PDB entry 7FD4 | electron microscopy, 2.40 A resolution | chains F and A of the 7 polymer chains in the assembly

Chain F (and A):
Molecule: Lon protease
From: Meiothermus taiwanensis
Notes: EC 3.4.21.53; chain A of this document is another copy of the same molecule, construct and numbering; everything in this record applies to it too
Reference sequence: A0A059VAZ3 (A0A059VAZ3_9DEIN); residue numbers follow UniProt; this construct covers 1-793
Sequence (793 residues; numbered 1 to 793; the number before each row is that of its first residue):
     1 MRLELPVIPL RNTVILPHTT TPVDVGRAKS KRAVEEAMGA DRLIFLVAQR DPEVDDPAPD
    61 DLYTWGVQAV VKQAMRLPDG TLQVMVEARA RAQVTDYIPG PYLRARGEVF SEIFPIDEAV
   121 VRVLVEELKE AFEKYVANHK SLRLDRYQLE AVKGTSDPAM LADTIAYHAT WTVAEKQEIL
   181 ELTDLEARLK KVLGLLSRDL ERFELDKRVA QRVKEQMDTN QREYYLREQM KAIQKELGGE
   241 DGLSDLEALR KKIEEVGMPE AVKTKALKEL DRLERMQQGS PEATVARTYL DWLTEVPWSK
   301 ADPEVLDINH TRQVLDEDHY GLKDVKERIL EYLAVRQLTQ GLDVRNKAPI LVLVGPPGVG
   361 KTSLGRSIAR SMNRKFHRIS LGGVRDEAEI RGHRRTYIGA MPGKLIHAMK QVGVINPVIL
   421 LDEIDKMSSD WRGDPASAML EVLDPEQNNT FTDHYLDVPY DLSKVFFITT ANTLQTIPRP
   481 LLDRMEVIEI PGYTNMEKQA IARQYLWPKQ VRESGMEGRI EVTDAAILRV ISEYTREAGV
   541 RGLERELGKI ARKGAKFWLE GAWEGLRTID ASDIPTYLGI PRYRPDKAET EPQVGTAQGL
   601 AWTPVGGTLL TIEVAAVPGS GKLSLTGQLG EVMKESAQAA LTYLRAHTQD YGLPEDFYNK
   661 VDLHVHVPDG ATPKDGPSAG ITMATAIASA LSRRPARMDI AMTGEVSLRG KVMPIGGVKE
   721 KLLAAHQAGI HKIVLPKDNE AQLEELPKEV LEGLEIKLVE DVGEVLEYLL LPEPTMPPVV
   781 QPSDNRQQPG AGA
Disordered / not traced: 1, 781-793
Covalent attachments: compound 4KZ linked to Ser-678
Ligand contacts:
  - 4KZ (N-[(1R)-1-(dihydroxyboranyl)-2-phenylethyl]-Nalpha-(pyrazin-2-ylcarbonyl)-L-phenylalaninamide): Leu-600, Ala-601, Trp-602, Thr-603, Thr-608, Leu-610, Met-633, Thr-672, Pro-673, Lys-674, Asp-675, Gly-676, Pro-677, Ala-679, Gly-716, Lys-721
  - ATP-gamma-S (AGS; phosphothiophosphoric acid-adenylate ester): His-319, Tyr-320, Leu-322, Pro-356, Pro-357, Gly-358, Val-359, Gly-360, Lys-361, Thr-362, Ser-363, Asp-422, Glu-423, Asn-472, Tyr-493, Ile-501, Tyr-505, Val-540, Arg-541, Glu-544
From the paper describing this entry:
  - self-association interface (contacts with another copy of this molecule): Leu-237
  - binding site for Alpha-S1-casein: Tyr-224, Tyr-397, Ile-398, Trp-431
  - mutagenesis - M217A, M217S, Y224H, Y224I, Y224L, Y225A, Y225S: abolished catalytic activity
  - mutagenesis - M217L, M217Y, Q221A, Y224F, Y224M, Y224W, Y225L: unchanged catalytic activity
  - mutagenesis - Y224A, Y224S: abolished catalytic activity on Ig2 and alpha-casein

How chain F and chain A interact:
Contacting residue pairs - 65 pairs, chain F then chain A:
  Arg-222(F) / Glu-236(A)  salt bridge
  Leu-226(F) / Ile-233(A)
  Leu-226(F) / Leu-237(A)  hydrophobic
  Gln-229(F) / Gln-229(A)
  Met-230(F) / Glu-274(A)
  Ile-233(F) / Leu-226(A)  hydrophobic
  Ile-233(F) / Gln-229(A)
  Ile-233(F) / Met-230(A)  hydrophobic
  Gln-234(F) / Met-230(A)
  Glu-236(F) / Arg-222(A)  hydrogen bond (backbone-side chain)
  Leu-237(F) / Glu-223(A)
  Leu-237(F) / Arg-227(A)
  Met-276(F) / Arg-272(A)  hydrogen bond (backbone-side chain)
  Gln-277(F) / Arg-272(A)
  Gly-279(F) / Arg-272(A)  hydrogen bond (backbone-side chain)
  Arg-378(F) / Glu-446(A)  salt bridge
  Ile-398(F) / Thr-396(A)
  Glu-513(F) / Lys-347(A)
  Gly-515(F) / Thr-339(A)
  Met-516(F) / Leu-338(A)  hydrophobic
  Arg-545(F) / Pro-349(A)
  Arg-545(F) / Asp-483(A)  hydrogen bond (side chain-backbone)
  Arg-545(F) / Met-485(A)
  Arg-552(F) / Arg-328(A)
  Arg-552(F) / Glu-331(A)  salt bridge
  Arg-552(F) / Tyr-332(A)  hydrogen bond
  Arg-552(F) / Glu-486(A)  salt bridge
  Lys-553(F) / Glu-331(A)
  Ala-555(F) / Val-335(A)  hydrophobic
  Ala-555(F) / Leu-338(A)
  Lys-556(F) / Glu-327(A)
  Lys-556(F) / Glu-331(A)  salt bridge
  Leu-559(F) / Ala-334(A)  hydrophobic
  Leu-559(F) / Gln-337(A)
  Glu-560(F) / Arg-312(A)  salt bridge
  Ile-580(F) / Ala-741(A)
  Arg-584(F) / Pro-714(A)
  Arg-584(F) / Asp-738(A)  hydrogen bond (side chain-backbone)
  Arg-584(F) / Asn-739(A)  hydrogen bond
  Arg-584(F) / Gln-742(A)
  Glu-589(F) / Arg-709(A)  salt bridge
  Glu-589(F) / Lys-711(A)  salt bridge
  Gln-593(F) / Arg-709(A)  hydrogen bond
  Thr-596(F) / Arg-709(A)
  Glu-613(F) / Ser-707(A)
  Glu-613(F) / Leu-708(A)  hydrogen bond (side chain-backbone)
  Glu-613(F) / Arg-709(A)  salt bridge
  Ala-615(F) / Leu-708(A)  hydrophobic
  Val-617(F) / Arg-645(A)
  Val-617(F) / Ala-646(A)  hydrophobic
  Pro-618(F) / Arg-645(A)  hydrogen bond (backbone-side chain)
  Pro-618(F) / Tyr-658(A)
  Gly-619(F) / Tyr-658(A)
  Thr-626(F) / Gln-638(A)
  Gly-627(F) / Glu-635(A)  hydrogen bond (backbone-side chain)
  Gln-628(F) / Val-632(A)
  Gln-628(F) / Glu-635(A)  hydrogen bond
  Asp-662(F) / Arg-645(A)  salt bridge
  His-664(F) / Thr-642(A)
  His-664(F) / Leu-708(A)
  His-666(F) / Leu-708(A)
  Pro-668(F) / Met-713(A)  hydrophobic
  Asp-669(F) / Glu-705(A)
  Gly-670(F) / Glu-705(A)  hydrogen bond (backbone-side chain)
  Ala-671(F) / Val-632(A)
Also at the interface, not in a pair above, chain F (51 interface residues in all): Arg-385, Ser-514, Arg-519, Arg-541, Lys-549, Trp-558, Thr-611, Val-614
Also at the interface, not in a pair above, chain A (53 interface residues in all): Ile-308, Leu-330, Gly-433, Asp-434, Glu-631, Pro-677, Glu-744

In short:
Chain F and chain A form an interface of 51 and 53 residues respectively, with 13 hydrogen bonds and 10 salt
bridges. Polar contacts include Arg-222(F)/Glu-236(A), Arg-378(F)/Glu-446(A) and Arg-552(F)/Glu-331(A). From
the paper: a binding site for Alpha-S1-casein at Tyr-224(F), Tyr-397(F) and Ile-398(F) among others; M217A,
M217S and Y224H of chain F, among others, abolish catalytic activity; 16 substitutions were tested in all.
Both chains are Lon protease (Meiothermus taiwanensis). Entry 7FD4 (A complete three-dimensional structure of
the Lon protease translocating a protein substrate (conformation 1)) was determined by electron microscopy
(same publication as 7FD5).
